Entry 2PE5 (X-ray diffraction, 3.50 A resolution); this record covers chains A and B of the 4 polymer chains in the assembly.

== Chain A (and B) ==
Protein: Lactose operon repressor
Organism: Escherichia coli
Notes: fragment: sequence database residues 2-331; chain B of this document is another copy of the same molecule, construct and numbering; everything in this record applies to it too
UniProt: P03023 (LACI_ECOLI); numbering as in UniProt (aligned over 2-331)
Chain sequence (330 residues; each row starts with the number of its first residue):
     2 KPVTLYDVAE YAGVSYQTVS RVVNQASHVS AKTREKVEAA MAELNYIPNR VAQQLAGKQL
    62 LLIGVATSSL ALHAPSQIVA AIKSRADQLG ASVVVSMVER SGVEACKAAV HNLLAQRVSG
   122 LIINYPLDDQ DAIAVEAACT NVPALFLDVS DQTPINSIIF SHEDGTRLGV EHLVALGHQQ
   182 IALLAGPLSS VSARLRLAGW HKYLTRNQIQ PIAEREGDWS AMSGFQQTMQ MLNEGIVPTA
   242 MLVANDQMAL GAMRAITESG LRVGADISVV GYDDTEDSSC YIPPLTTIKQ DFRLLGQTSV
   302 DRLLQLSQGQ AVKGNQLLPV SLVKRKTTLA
Unresolved in the structure: 330-331 (chain B: fully traced)
Construct notes: engineered mutation Leu61 (Ser in P03023)
Ligand contacts: 2-nitrophenyl beta-D-galactopyranoside (145): Leu73, His74, Ala75, Pro76, Ile79, Asn125, Leu148, Asp149, Phe161, Ser191, Ser193, Arg197, Trp220, Asn246, Asp274, Gln291, Phe293, Leu296

== Interface between chain A and chain B ==
Residue-residue contacts (71):
  Asn46(A) - Thr141(B)  hydrogen bond
  Ile48(A) - His112(B)
  Ile48(A) - Ala116(B)  hydrophobic
  Ile48(A) - Arg118(B)  hydrogen bond (backbone-side chain)
  Asn50(A) - Ala116(B)
  Asn50(A) - Arg118(B)
  Arg51(A) - Asn113(B)
  Arg51(A) - Ala116(B)  hydrogen bond (backbone-backbone)
  Val52(A) - Val52(B)
  Val52(A) - Gln55(B)
  Val52(A) - Leu56(B)
  Val52(A) - Gln117(B)
  Ala53(A) - Leu56(B)  hydrophobic
  Gln55(A) - Val52(B)
  Leu56(A) - Val52(B)
  Leu56(A) - Ala53(B)  hydrophobic
  Leu56(A) - Leu56(B)  hydrophobic
  Leu71(A) - Ser77(B)  hydrogen bond (backbone-side chain)
  Ala72(A) - Gln78(B)  hydrogen bond (backbone-side chain)
  Ser77(A) - Leu71(B)
  Ser77(A) - Ser77(B)
  Gln78(A) - Ala72(B)  hydrogen bond (side chain-backbone)
  Ala81(A) - Ala72(B)
  Ala81(A) - Met98(B)
  Lys84(A) - Val96(B)  hydrogen bond (side chain-backbone)
  Ser85(A) - Glu100(B)  hydrogen bond
  Val96(A) - Lys84(B)
  Met98(A) - Ala81(B)  hydrophobic
  Met98(A) - Lys84(B)
  Glu100(A) - Ser85(B)  hydrogen bond
  His112(A) - Ile48(B)
  Asn113(A) - Arg51(B)  hydrogen bond (backbone-side chain)
  Ala116(A) - Pro49(B)
  Ala116(A) - Asn50(B)
  Ala116(A) - Arg51(B)  hydrogen bond (backbone-backbone)
  Gln117(A) - Arg51(B)
  Arg118(A) - Ile48(B)  hydrogen bond (side chain-backbone)
  Arg118(A) - Pro49(B)
  Arg118(A) - Asn50(B)
  Thr141(A) - Asn46(B)  hydrogen bond
  Asn142(A) - Lys2(B)  hydrogen bond (side chain-backbone)
  Ala222(A) - Cys281(B)
  Met223(A) - Cys281(B)
  Phe226(A) - Cys281(B)  hydrophobic
  Gln248(A) - Asp278(B)  hydrogen bond
  Leu251(A) - Asp278(B)
  Leu251(A) - Cys281(B)
  Leu251(A) - Tyr282(B)  hydrophobic
  Gly252(A) - Cys281(B)
  Arg255(A) - Ser280(B)  hydrogen bond (side chain-backbone)
  Arg255(A) - Cys281(B)
  Arg255(A) - Tyr282(B)
  Arg255(A) - Ile283(B)
  Arg255(A) - Pro285(B)
  Thr258(A) - Ile283(B)
  Glu259(A) - Pro285(B)
  Asp278(A) - Ala222(B)
  Asp278(A) - Gln248(B)  hydrogen bond
  Asp278(A) - Leu251(B)
  Ser280(A) - Arg255(B)  hydrogen bond (backbone-side chain)
  Cys281(A) - Ala222(B)  hydrogen bond (side chain-backbone)
  Cys281(A) - Met223(B)  hydrophobic
  Cys281(A) - Phe226(B)  hydrophobic
  Cys281(A) - Leu251(B)
  Cys281(A) - Arg255(B)
  Tyr282(A) - Arg255(B)
  Ile283(A) - Arg255(B)
  Ile283(A) - Thr258(B)
  Ile283(A) - Ile283(B)
  Pro285(A) - Arg255(B)
  Pro285(A) - Glu259(B)
Other interface residues (no listed pair), chain A (49 interface residues in all): Val4, Pro49, Asp88, Leu115, Ala139, Ser221, Met254, Glu277, Arg294
Other interface residues (no listed pair), chain B (46 interface residues in all): Val80, Leu115, Ser221, Gly252, Met254, Glu277

== Overview ==
49 residues of chain A and 46 residues of chain B are in contact, with 19 hydrogen bonds. Among the polar
pairs are Asn46(A)-Thr141(B), Ile48(A)-Arg118(B) and Leu71(A)-Ser77(B). Ligands of chain A: 2-nitrophenyl
beta-D-galactopyranoside.
Chain A and chain B are both Lactose operon repressor (Escherichia coli); the structure, Crystal Structure of
the Lac Repressor bound to ONPG in repressed state, was determined by X-ray diffraction, deposited together
with 2P9H and 2PAF.
